8JQ6 - chains A and B of the 4 polymer chains in the assembly; structure by X-ray diffraction, 1.71 A resolution.

[Chain A (and B)]
Molecule: L-rhamnose isomerase
From: Lacticaseibacillus rhamnosus
Notes: chain B of this document is another copy of the same molecule, construct and numbering; everything in this record applies to it too
Sequence (434 residues; row label = number of the first residue in the row):
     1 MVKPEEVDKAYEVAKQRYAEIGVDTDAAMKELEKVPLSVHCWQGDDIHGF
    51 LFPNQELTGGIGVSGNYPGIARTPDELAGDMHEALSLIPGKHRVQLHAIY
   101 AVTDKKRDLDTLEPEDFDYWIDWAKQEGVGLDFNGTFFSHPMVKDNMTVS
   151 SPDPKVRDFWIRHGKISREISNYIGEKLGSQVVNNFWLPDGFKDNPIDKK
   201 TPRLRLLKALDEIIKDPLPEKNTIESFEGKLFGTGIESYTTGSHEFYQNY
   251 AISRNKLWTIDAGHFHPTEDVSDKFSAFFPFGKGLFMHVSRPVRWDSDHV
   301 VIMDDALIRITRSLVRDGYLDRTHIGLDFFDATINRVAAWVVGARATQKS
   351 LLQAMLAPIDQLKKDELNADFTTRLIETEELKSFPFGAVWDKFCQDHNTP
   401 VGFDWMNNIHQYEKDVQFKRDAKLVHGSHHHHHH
Not modelled in the structure: 54-64, 421-434 (chain B: 54-65, 421-434)
Bound ions: Mn2+ site 1: Glu228, Asp261, His288, Asp328 (together with beta-D-allopyranose); Mn2+ site 2: His264, Asp296, Asp298
Small-molecule neighbours:
  - beta-D-allopyranose (ALL), molecule 1: Met1, Phe403, Asp404, Met406, Asn407, His410
  - beta-D-allopyranose (ALL), molecule 2: Trp42, His97, Asn134, Phe138, Asn185, Trp187, Glu228, Lys230, Asp261, His264, His288, Asp296, Asp328
What the authors report for this chain:
  - Mn2+ coordination: Glu228, Asp261, His288, Asp328
  - catalytic residues: Asp328 (proposed by the authors, not directly observed)

[Interface between chain A and chain B]
Residue-residue contacts (77; chain A residue first):
  Val2(A) with Arg17(B)
  Lys3(A) with Glu20(B), salt bridge
  Glu6(A) with Val13(B); Gln16(B); Arg17(B); Glu20(B)
  Val13(A) with Glu6(B)
  Gln16(A) with Glu6(B)
  Arg17(A) with Val2(B); Glu6(B); Asp391(B), salt bridge; Val401(B)
  Glu20(A) with Glu6(B)
  Ile21(A) with Phe403(B), hydrophobic
  Tyr67(A) with Thr372(B)
  Pro267(A) with Thr268(B)
  Thr268(A) with Pro267(B); Arg294(B), hydrogen bond
  Arg294(A) with Thr268(B), hydrogen bond (side chain-backbone)
  Ile302(A) with Leu375(B), hydrophobic; Glu379(B)
  Met303(A) with Glu379(B), hydrogen bond (backbone-side chain); Lys382(B), hydrogen bond (backbone-side chain)
  Asp304(A) with Asp305(B)
  Asp305(A) with Asp304(B); Asp305(B), hydrogen bond (backbone-side chain)
  Ile334(A) with Phe371(B); Thr372(B); Leu375(B), hydrophobic
  Asn335(A) with Thr372(B), hydrogen bond (backbone-side chain)
  Val342(A) with Ile376(B), hydrophobic; Glu379(B)
  Lys349(A) with Glu379(B), hydrogen bond (side chain-backbone); Ser383(B), hydrogen bond
  Phe371(A) with Ile334(B)
  Thr372(A) with Tyr67(B); Ile334(B); Asn335(B), hydrogen bond (side chain-backbone); Ala338(B)
  Leu375(A) with Ile302(B), hydrophobic; Ile334(B), hydrophobic
  Ile376(A) with Ala338(B), hydrophobic; Val342(B), hydrophobic; Trp405(B), hydrophobic; Met406(B), hydrophobic
  Glu377(A) with Phe403(B); Met406(B)
  Glu379(A) with Ile302(B); Met303(B), hydrogen bond (side chain-backbone); Val342(B); Lys349(B), hydrogen bond (backbone-side chain)
  Glu380(A) with Gly402(B); Phe403(B); Trp405(B), hydrogen bond
  Lys382(A) with Ile302(B); Met303(B), hydrogen bond (side chain-backbone); Phe386(B)
  Ser383(A) with Lys349(B), hydrogen bond; Phe386(B); Gly387(B); Trp390(B)
  Phe384(A) with Phe403(B), hydrophobic
  Phe386(A) with Lys382(B); Ser383(B)
  Gly387(A) with Ser383(B)
  Trp390(A) with Ser383(B)
  Asp391(A) with Arg17(B), salt bridge
  Val401(A) with Arg17(B)
  Gly402(A) with Glu380(B)
  Phe403(A) with Ile21(B), hydrophobic; Glu377(B); Glu380(B); Phe384(B), hydrophobic
  Trp405(A) with Ile376(B), hydrophobic; Glu380(B), hydrogen bond
  Met406(A) with Ile376(B), hydrophobic; Glu377(B)
Also at the interface, not in a pair above, chain A (50 interface residues in all): Met1, Lys9, Ala10, Asp270, Arg291, Val300, Ala338, Arg345, Ala346, Thr373, Leu381
Also at the interface, not in a pair above, chain B (48 interface residues in all): Lys9, Ala10, Asp270, Arg291, Val300, Arg345, Ala346, Thr373, Leu381

[In short]
Chain A and chain B form an interface of 50 and 48 residues respectively, with 15 hydrogen bonds and 3 salt
bridges. Polar contacts include Lys3(A)-Glu20(B), Arg17(A)-Asp391(B) and Thr268(A)-Arg294(B). Chain A binds
beta-D-allopyranose. From the paper: the catalytic residue Asp328(A); Mn2+ coordination by Glu228(A),
Asp261(A) and His288(A) among others.
Both chains are L-rhamnose isomerase (Lacticaseibacillus rhamnosus). Entry 8JQ6 (Crystal structure of
Lactobacillus rhamnosus L-rhamnose isomerase in complex with D-allose) was determined by X-ray diffraction
together with 8JQ3, 8JQ4 and 8JQ5 from the same study.
